PDB entry 5EXL | X-ray diffraction, 2.30 A resolution | chain A

Chain A:
Name: Coagulation factor XIa light chain
Source organism: Homo sapiens
Notes: EC 3.4.21.27
UniProt: P03951 (FA11_HUMAN); the construct lacks a stretch of the UniProt sequence and is renumbered around it, so the offset changes along the chain: 16-36 = UniProt 388-408; 37-58 = UniProt 411-432; 59-65 = UniProt 435-441; 66-143 = UniProt 444-521; 3 more segments
Sequence (244 residues; row label = number of the first residue in the row; note: 1 number in that range is skipped by the numbering (no residue carries it; nothing is unmodelled there); a row labelled like 36A-36B holds insertion residues (36A, then the next letters in order)):
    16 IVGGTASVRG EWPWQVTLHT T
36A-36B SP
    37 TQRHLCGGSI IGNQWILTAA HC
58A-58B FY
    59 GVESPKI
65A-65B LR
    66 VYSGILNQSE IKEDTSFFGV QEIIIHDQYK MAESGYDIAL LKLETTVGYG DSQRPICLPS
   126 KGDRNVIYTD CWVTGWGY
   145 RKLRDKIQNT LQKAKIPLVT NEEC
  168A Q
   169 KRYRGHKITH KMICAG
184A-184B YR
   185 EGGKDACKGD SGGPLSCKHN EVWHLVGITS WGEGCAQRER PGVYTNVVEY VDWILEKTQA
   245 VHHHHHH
Not modelled in the structure: 246-251
Construct notes: engineered mutation Gly113 (Asn491 in P03951), Gly115 (Thr493 in P03951); expression tag (246-251)
UniProt features mapped onto this chain:
  - active site (Charge relay system): His57, Asp102, Ser195
  - binding site (heparin): Lys169 to Arg172
  - glycosylation: Asn72 (N-linked (GlcNAc...) (complex) asparagine)
Disulfide bonds: Cys42-Cys58, Cys136-Cys201, Cys168-Cys182, Cys191-Cys219
Ligand contacts: 5SS (4-(aminomethyl)-N-[(1S)-1-[4-(3-oxidanyl-1H-indazol-5-yl)pyridin-2-yl]-2-phenyl-ethyl]cyclohexane-1-carboxamide): Arg39, His40, Leu41, Cys42, His57, Cys58, Tyr143, Ile151, Asp189, Ala190, Cys191, Lys192, Gly193, Asp194, Ser195, Thr213, Ser214, Trp215, Gly216, Gly218, Cys219, Gly226

In short:
Ligands of chain A: compound 5SS. From UniProt: 3 active-site residues and 4 heparin-binding residues.
Chain A is Coagulation factor XIa light chain (Homo sapiens); the structure, FACTOR XIA IN COMPLEX WITH THE
INHIBITOR
4-(aminomethyl)-N-[(1S)-1-[4-(3-oxidanyl-1H-indazol-5-yl)pyridin-2-yl]-2-phenyl-ethyl]cyclohexane-1-carboxamide,
was determined by X-ray diffraction (same publication as 5EXM and 5EXN).
